Entry 8P5R (X-ray diffraction, 4.56 A resolution (low resolution: residue-level contacts below are approximate; hydrogen-bond / salt-bridge calls are withheld)); this record covers chains C and D of the 16 polymer chains in the assembly.

# Chain C (and D)
Protein: Multifunctional 2-oxoglutarate metabolism enzyme
From: Mycolicibacterium smegmatis MC2 155
Notes: EC 2.2.1.5, 4.1.1.71, 1.2.4.2, 2.3.1.61; chain D of this document is another copy of the same molecule, construct and numbering; everything in this record applies to it too
Reference sequence: A0R2B1 (KGD_MYCS2); residues 2-1227 here = UniProt positions 2-1227
Chain sequence (1250 residues; numbered -22 to 1227; the number before each row is that of its first residue; numbers below 1 keep their minus sign (Met-22 is residue -22)):
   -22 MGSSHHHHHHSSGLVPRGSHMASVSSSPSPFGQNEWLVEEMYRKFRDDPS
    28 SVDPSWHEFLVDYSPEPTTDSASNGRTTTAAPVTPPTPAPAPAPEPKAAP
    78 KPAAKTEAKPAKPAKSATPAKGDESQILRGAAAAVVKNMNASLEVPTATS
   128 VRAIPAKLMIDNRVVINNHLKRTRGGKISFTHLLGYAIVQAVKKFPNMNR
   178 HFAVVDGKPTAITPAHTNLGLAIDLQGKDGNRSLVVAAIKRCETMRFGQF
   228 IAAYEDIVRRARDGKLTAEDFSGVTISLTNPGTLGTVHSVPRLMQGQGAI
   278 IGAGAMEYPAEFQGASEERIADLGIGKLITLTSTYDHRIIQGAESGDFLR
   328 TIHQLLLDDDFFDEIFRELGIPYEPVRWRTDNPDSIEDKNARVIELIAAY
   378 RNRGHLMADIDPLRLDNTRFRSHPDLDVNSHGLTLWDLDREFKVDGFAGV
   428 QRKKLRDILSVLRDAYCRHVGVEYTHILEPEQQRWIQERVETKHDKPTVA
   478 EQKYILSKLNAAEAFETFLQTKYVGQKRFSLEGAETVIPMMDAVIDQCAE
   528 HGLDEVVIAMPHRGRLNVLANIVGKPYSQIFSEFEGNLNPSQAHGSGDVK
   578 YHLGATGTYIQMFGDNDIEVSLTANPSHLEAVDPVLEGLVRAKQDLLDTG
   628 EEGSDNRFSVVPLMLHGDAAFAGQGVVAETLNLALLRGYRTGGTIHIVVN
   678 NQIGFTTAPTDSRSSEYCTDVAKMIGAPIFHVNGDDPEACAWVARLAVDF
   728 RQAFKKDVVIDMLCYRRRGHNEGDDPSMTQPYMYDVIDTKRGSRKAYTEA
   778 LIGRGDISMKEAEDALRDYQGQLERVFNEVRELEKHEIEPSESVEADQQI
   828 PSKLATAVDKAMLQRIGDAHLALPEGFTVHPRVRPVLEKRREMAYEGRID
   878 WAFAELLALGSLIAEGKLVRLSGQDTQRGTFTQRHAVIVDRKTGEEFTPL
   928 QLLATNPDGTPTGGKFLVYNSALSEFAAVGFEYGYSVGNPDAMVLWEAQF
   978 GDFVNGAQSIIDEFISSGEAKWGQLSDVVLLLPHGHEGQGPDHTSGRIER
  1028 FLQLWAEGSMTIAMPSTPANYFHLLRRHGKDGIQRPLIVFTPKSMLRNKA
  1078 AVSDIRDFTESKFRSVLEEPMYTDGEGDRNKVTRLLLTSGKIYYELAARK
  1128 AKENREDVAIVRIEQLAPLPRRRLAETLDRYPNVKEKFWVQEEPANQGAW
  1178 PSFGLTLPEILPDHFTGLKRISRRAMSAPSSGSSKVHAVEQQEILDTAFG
Disordered / not traced: -22 to 98, 563-566, 815-830 (chain D: -22 to 100, 563-566, 815-830)
Differences from the reference sequence: initiating methionine (-22); expression tag (-21 to 1)
UniProt features mapped onto this chain:
  - active site: His314 (Proton acceptor)
  - binding site (thiamine diphosphate): Arg540, Ser604, Leu606, Asp645, Ala646, Ala647, Asn678
  - binding site (2-oxoglutarate): His579, Ser604, His1020
  - binding site (Mg(2+)): Asp645, Asn678, Ile680
  - binding site (acetyl-CoA): Thr1038, Arg1054, Lys1089, Ser1092, Gln1142, Arg1149, Arg1150

# How chain C and chain D interact
Pairs across the interface (242):
  Glu364(C) - Glu364(D)
  Arg380(C) - Ile454(D)
  Arg380(C) - Leu455(D)
  Arg380(C) - Gln460(D)
  Leu383(C) - Leu455(D)
  Leu455(C) - Arg380(D)
  Leu455(C) - Leu383(D)
  Gln460(C) - Arg380(D)
  Glu560(C) - Lys1212(D)
  Glu562(C) - Ser1210(D)
  Glu562(C) - Ser1211(D)
  Glu562(C) - Lys1212(D)
  Gln569(C) - Phe908(D)
  Gln569(C) - Thr909(D)
  Gln569(C) - Arg1074(D)
  Ala570(C) - Phe908(D)
  Ala570(C) - Phe977(D)
  Ala570(C) - Gln1016(D)
  His571(C) - Gln976(D)
  His571(C) - Phe977(D)
  His571(C) - Gln1016(D)
  His571(C) - His1020(D)
  Gly572(C) - Gln1016(D)
  Gly572(C) - His1020(D)
  Ser573(C) - Gln1016(D)
  Ser573(C) - His1020(D)
  Gly574(C) - Gly1209(D)
  Val576(C) - Gly1209(D)
  His579(C) - Asp1019(D)
  Pro603(C) - Asp1019(D)
  Ser604(C) - Phe980(D)
  Ser604(C) - Asp1019(D)
  Ser604(C) - His1020(D)
  His605(C) - Asp979(D)
  His605(C) - Phe980(D)
  His605(C) - Asn982(D)
  His605(C) - Asp1019(D)
  Ala646(C) - Leu950(D)
  Ala647(C) - Leu950(D)
  Ala649(C) - Asn659(D)
  Ala649(C) - Met701(D)
  Gly650(C) - Glu656(D)
  Gly650(C) - Asn659(D)
  Gly650(C) - Leu950(D)
  Gly650(C) - Ser951(D)
  Gln651(C) - Glu656(D)
  Gln651(C) - Leu950(D)
  Gln651(C) - Glu952(D)
  Gly652(C) - Gly652(D)
  Gly652(C) - Glu656(D)
  Ala655(C) - Ala655(D)
  Glu656(C) - Gly650(D)
  Glu656(C) - Gln651(D)
  Glu656(C) - Gly652(D)
  Leu658(C) - Ser691(D)
  Asn659(C) - Ala649(D)
  Asn659(C) - Gly650(D)
  Asn659(C) - Ser689(D)
  Asn659(C) - Arg690(D)
  Asn659(C) - Ser691(D)
  Leu662(C) - Ser691(D)
  Leu663(C) - Asp688(D)
  Leu663(C) - Arg690(D)
  Leu663(C) - Ser691(D)
  Arg664(C) - Asp688(D)
  Gly681(C) - Asp902(D)
  Phe682(C) - Asp902(D)
  Phe682(C) - Arg905(D)
  Phe682(C) - Thr907(D)
  Phe682(C) - Gln976(D)
  Thr683(C) - Asp902(D)
  Thr683(C) - Arg905(D)
  Thr684(C) - Asp902(D)
  Thr684(C) - Asn947(D)
  Thr684(C) - Ser948(D)
  Thr687(C) - Leu663(D)
  Asp688(C) - Leu663(D)
  Asp688(C) - Arg664(D)
  Asp688(C) - Asn947(D)
  Ser689(C) - Asn659(D)
  Ser689(C) - Ala949(D)
  Ser689(C) - Leu950(D)
  Arg690(C) - Asn659(D)
  Arg690(C) - Leu663(D)
  Ser691(C) - Leu658(D)
  Ser691(C) - Asn659(D)
  Ser691(C) - Leu662(D)
  Ser691(C) - Leu663(D)
  Ser691(C) - Ile702(D)
  Ser692(C) - Met701(D)
  Glu693(C) - Leu455(D)
  Asp697(C) - Met701(D)
  Val698(C) - Met701(D)
  Met701(C) - Ala649(D)
  Met701(C) - Ser692(D)
  Met701(C) - Asp697(D)
  Met701(C) - Val698(D)
  Ile702(C) - Ser691(D)
  Asn748(C) - Arg905(D)
  Asn748(C) - Thr909(D)
  Gly750(C) - Arg859(D)
  Asp751(C) - Arg905(D)
  Asp752(C) - His857(D)
  Asp752(C) - Arg859(D)
  Ser754(C) - His857(D)
  Ser754(C) - Arg918(D)
  Met755(C) - His857(D)
  Met755(C) - Arg905(D)
  Met755(C) - Val916(D)
  Pro758(C) - Asp917(D)
  Pro758(C) - Arg918(D)
  Asp762(C) - Arg918(D)
  His857(C) - Asp752(D)
  His857(C) - Ser754(D)
  His857(C) - Met755(D)
  Arg859(C) - Gly750(D)
  Arg859(C) - Asp752(D)
  Asp902(C) - Gly681(D)
  Asp902(C) - Phe682(D)
  Asp902(C) - Thr683(D)
  Asp902(C) - Thr684(D)
  Arg905(C) - Phe682(D)
  Arg905(C) - Thr683(D)
  Arg905(C) - Asn748(D)
  Arg905(C) - Asp751(D)
  Arg905(C) - Met755(D)
  Thr907(C) - Phe682(D)
  Phe908(C) - Gln569(D)
  Phe908(C) - Ala570(D)
  Thr909(C) - Gln569(D)
  Thr909(C) - Asn748(D)
  Val916(C) - Met755(D)
  Val916(C) - Thr756(D)
  Asp917(C) - Pro758(D)
  Arg918(C) - Ser754(D)
  Arg918(C) - Pro758(D)
  Arg918(C) - Asp762(D)
  Asn947(C) - Thr684(D)
  Asn947(C) - Asp688(D)
  Ser948(C) - Thr684(D)
  Ala949(C) - Ser689(D)
  Leu950(C) - Leu606(D)
  Leu950(C) - Ala646(D)
  Leu950(C) - Ala647(D)
  Leu950(C) - Gly650(D)
  Leu950(C) - Gln651(D)
  Leu950(C) - Ser689(D)
  Ser951(C) - Gly650(D)
  Glu952(C) - Gln651(D)
  Gln976(C) - His571(D)
  Gln976(C) - Phe682(D)
  Phe977(C) - Ala570(D)
  Phe977(C) - His571(D)
  Asp979(C) - His605(D)
  Phe980(C) - Ser604(D)
  Phe980(C) - His605(D)
  Asn982(C) - His605(D)
  Asn982(C) - Gln985(D)
  Asn982(C) - Ser986(D)
  Asn982(C) - Asp989(D)
  Asn982(C) - Glu990(D)
  Gly983(C) - Ser986(D)
  Gln985(C) - Asn982(D)
  Gln985(C) - Gln985(D)
  Gln985(C) - Arg1027(D)
  Ser986(C) - Asn982(D)
  Ser986(C) - Gly983(D)
  Asp989(C) - Asn982(D)
  Asp989(C) - Arg1024(D)
  Asp989(C) - Arg1027(D)
  Glu990(C) - Asn982(D)
  Glu990(C) - Asp1019(D)
  Glu990(C) - Arg1024(D)
  Ser993(C) - Ser1204(D)
  Ser994(C) - Ala1205(D)
  Ala997(C) - Ser1204(D)
  Lys998(C) - Pro1018(D)
  Lys998(C) - Asp1019(D)
  Lys998(C) - Ala1205(D)
  Gln1016(C) - Ala570(D)
  Gln1016(C) - His571(D)
  Gln1016(C) - Gly572(D)
  Gln1016(C) - Ser573(D)
  Pro1018(C) - Lys998(D)
  Asp1019(C) - Pro603(D)
  Asp1019(C) - Ser604(D)
  Asp1019(C) - His605(D)
  Asp1019(C) - Glu990(D)
  Asp1019(C) - Lys998(D)
  His1020(C) - His571(D)
  His1020(C) - Gly572(D)
  His1020(C) - Ser573(D)
  His1020(C) - Ser604(D)
  Arg1024(C) - Asp989(D)
  Arg1024(C) - Glu990(D)
  Arg1024(C) - Leu1031(D)
  Glu1026(C) - Gln1030(D)
  Arg1027(C) - Gln985(D)
  Arg1027(C) - Asp989(D)
  Arg1027(C) - Arg1027(D)
  Arg1027(C) - Gln1030(D)
  Arg1027(C) - Leu1031(D)
  Gln1030(C) - Glu1026(D)
  Gln1030(C) - Arg1027(D)
  Gln1030(C) - Gln1030(D)
  Gln1030(C) - Asn1173(D)
  Leu1031(C) - Arg1024(D)
  Leu1031(C) - Arg1027(D)
  Leu1031(C) - Asn1173(D)
  Leu1031(C) - Gln1174(D)
  Leu1031(C) - Ser1204(D)
  Trp1032(C) - Asn1173(D)
  Ala1033(C) - Met1203(D)
  Ala1033(C) - Ser1204(D)
  Ser1036(C) - Ser1204(D)
  Arg1074(C) - Gln569(D)
  Asn1173(C) - Gln1030(D)
  Asn1173(C) - Leu1031(D)
  Asn1173(C) - Trp1032(D)
  Gln1174(C) - Leu1031(D)
  Trp1177(C) - Leu1182(D)
  Pro1178(C) - Pro1178(D)
  Pro1178(C) - Leu1182(D)
  Gly1181(C) - Leu1182(D)
  Leu1182(C) - Trp1177(D)
  Leu1182(C) - Pro1178(D)
  Leu1182(C) - Gly1181(D)
  Leu1182(C) - Leu1182(D)
  Met1203(C) - Ala1033(D)
  Ser1204(C) - Ser993(D)
  Ser1204(C) - Ala997(D)
  Ser1204(C) - Leu1031(D)
  Ser1204(C) - Ala1033(D)
  Ser1204(C) - Ser1036(D)
  Ala1205(C) - Ser994(D)
  Ala1205(C) - Lys998(D)
  Gly1209(C) - Gly574(D)
  Gly1209(C) - Val576(D)
  Ser1210(C) - Glu562(D)
  Ser1211(C) - Glu562(D)
  Lys1212(C) - Glu560(D)
  Lys1212(C) - Glu562(D)
Interface residues without a listed pair, chain C (126 interface residues in all): Ala368, Ile371, His382, Asp402, Ile454, Pro457, Phe561, Ser568, Leu606, Leu660, Ala661, Lys700, Thr756, Val860, Gly1017, Ala1202
Interface residues without a listed pair, chain D (125 interface residues in all): Ala368, Ile371, His382, Asp402, Pro457, Ser568, His579, Leu660, Ala661, Thr687, Glu693, Lys700, Val860, Gly1017, Ala1202

# Summary
126 residues of chain C face 125 of chain D across their interface. From UniProt: active-site residue
His314(C), 7 thiamine diphosphate-binding residues, 3 residues binding 2-oxoglutarate and 3 Mg2+-binding
residues on chain C.
Both chains are Multifunctional 2-oxoglutarate metabolism enzyme (Mycolicibacterium smegmatis MC2 155). Entry
8P5R (Crystal structure of full-length, homohexameric 2-oxoglutarate dehydrogenase KGD from Mycobacterium
smegmatis in complex with GarA) was determined by X-ray diffraction (same publication as 8P5X).
